PDB entry 8KEA | electron microscopy, 3.44 A resolution | chains Q and T of the 45 polymer chains in the assembly

Chain Q (and T):
Protein: tube initiator
From: unclassified Caudoviricetes
Notes: chain T of this document is another copy of the same molecule, construct and numbering; everything in this record applies to it too
Chain sequence (282 residues; each row starts with the number of its first residue):
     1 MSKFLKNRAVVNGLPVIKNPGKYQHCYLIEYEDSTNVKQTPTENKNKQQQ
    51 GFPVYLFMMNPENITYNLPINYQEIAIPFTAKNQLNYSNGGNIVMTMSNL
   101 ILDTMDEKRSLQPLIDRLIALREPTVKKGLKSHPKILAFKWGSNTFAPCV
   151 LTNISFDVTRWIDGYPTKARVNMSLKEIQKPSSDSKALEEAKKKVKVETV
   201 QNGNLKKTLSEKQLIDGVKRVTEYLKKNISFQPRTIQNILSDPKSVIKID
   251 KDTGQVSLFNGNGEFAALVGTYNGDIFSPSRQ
Disordered / not traced: 1, 281-282

Interface between chain Q and chain T:
Residue-residue contacts - 113 pairs, chain Q then chain T:
  Tyr23(Q) with Leu5(T)
  His25(Q) with Leu5(T), hydrogen bond (side chain-backbone); Lys6(T); Asn7(T)
  Leu56(Q) with Val10(T)
  Phe57(Q) with Asn7(T)
  Met58(Q) with Leu5(T); Lys6(T); Asn7(T), hydrogen bond (backbone-backbone); Val10(T), hydrophobic; Val11(T), hydrophobic
  Met59(Q) with Ser2(T); Leu5(T), hydrophobic
  Tyr87(Q) with Phe79(T); Thr80(T)
  Ser88(Q) with Pro78(T); Phe79(T), hydrogen bond (backbone-backbone)
  Asn89(Q) with Ala76(T); Ile77(T); Thr80(T); Asn83(T), hydrogen bond
  Gly90(Q) with Thr80(T), hydrogen bond (backbone-backbone); Ala81(T)
  Gly91(Q) with Ala81(T), hydrogen bond (backbone-backbone); Lys82(T)
  Asn92(Q) with Lys82(T); Asn83(T), hydrogen bond (side chain-backbone)
  Asp103(Q) with Lys6(T), hydrogen bond (backbone-side chain)
  Thr104(Q) with Leu14(T)
  Glu107(Q) with Lys6(T), salt bridge; Arg8(T), salt bridge
  Lys108(Q) with Val16(T); Ile17(T), hydrogen bond (backbone-backbone); Asn19(T)
  Arg109(Q) with Val11(T); Asn12(T); Leu14(T), hydrogen bond (side chain-backbone); Pro15(T); Val16(T)
  Ser110(Q) with Leu14(T); Pro15(T), hydrogen bond (backbone-backbone); Ile17(T)
  Leu111(Q) with Leu14(T), hydrophobic
  Gln112(Q) with Asn144(T), hydrogen bond
  Pro113(Q) with Pro15(T)
  Leu114(Q) with Val10(T), hydrophobic; Leu14(T), hydrophobic
  Ile119(Q) with Leu68(T), hydrophobic; Ile93(T), hydrophobic
  Arg122(Q) with Leu68(T); Ile70(T); Tyr87(T), hydrogen bond (backbone-side chain); Gly90(T); Gly91(T), hydrogen bond (side chain-backbone); Ile93(T); Glu177(T), salt bridge
  Pro124(Q) with Tyr87(T), hydrophobic
  Ser132(Q) with Tyr87(T)
  His133(Q) with Tyr87(T)
  Pro134(Q) with Tyr72(T); Tyr87(T)
  Val150(Q) with Tyr72(T)
  Leu151(Q) with Ile70(T); Tyr72(T)
  Thr152(Q) with Pro69(T); Ile70(T), hydrogen bond (backbone-backbone)
  Asn153(Q) with Asn67(T); Leu68(T); Pro69(T)
  Ile154(Q) with Asn67(T); Leu68(T), hydrogen bond (backbone-backbone)
  Ser155(Q) with Tyr66(T); Asn67(T)
  Phe156(Q) with Ile64(T); Thr65(T); Tyr66(T), hydrogen bond (backbone-backbone)
  Asp157(Q) with Asn63(T), hydrogen bond; Ile64(T); Thr65(T), hydrogen bond
  Val158(Q) with Asn63(T); Ile64(T), hydrogen bond (backbone-backbone); Tyr66(T), hydrophobic
  Thr159(Q) with Glu62(T); Asn63(T)
  Trp161(Q) with Pro61(T); Glu62(T); Asn63(T); Ile64(T), hydrophobic; Trp141(T), hydrophobic
  Ile162(Q) with Ile17(T)
  Asp163(Q) with Ile17(T); Pro20(T); Gln24(T), hydrogen bond; Trp141(T); Gly142(T); Ser143(T), hydrogen bond; Asn144(T)
  Gly164(Q) with Gln24(T); Trp141(T); Asn144(T), hydrogen bond (backbone-side chain)
  Tyr165(Q) with Ile17(T), hydrophobic; Ser143(T); Asn144(T)
  Pro166(Q) with Asn144(T)
  Lys176(Q) with Glu74(T), salt bridge; Leu85(T)
  Glu177(Q) with Lys82(T); Leu85(T)
  Ile178(Q) with Lys82(T); Leu85(T), hydrophobic
  Gln179(Q) with Asn83(T); Gln84(T); Leu85(T), hydrogen bond (side chain-backbone)
Other interface residues (no listed pair), chain Q (49 interface residues in all): Leu121
Other interface residues (no listed pair), chain T (48 interface residues in all): Lys18, Asn92

In short:
49 residues of chain Q and 48 residues of chain T are in contact; the contacts include 24 hydrogen bonds and 4
salt bridges. Among the polar pairs are Glu107(Q)-Lys6(T), Glu107(Q)-Arg8(T) and Arg122(Q)-Glu177(T).
Chain Q and chain T are both tube initiator (unclassified Caudoviricetes); the structure, Cyanophage A-1(L)
baseplate-initiators, was determined by electron microscopy (same publication as 8KEC, 8KEE, 8KEF and 8KEG).
